1QU3 - chains T and A; structure by X-ray diffraction, 2.90 A resolution.

[Chain T]
Molecule: Isoleucyl-trna
Source organism: Staphylococcus aureus
Sequence (75 nucleotides; each row starts with the number of its first residue):
     1 GGGCUUGUAG CUCAGGUGGU
  121A U
    21 AGAGCGCACC CCUGAUAAGG GUGAGGUCGG UGGUUCAAGU CCACUCAGGC CCAC

[Chain A]
Name: Isoleucyl-tRNA synthetase
Source organism: Staphylococcus aureus
Notes: EC 6.1.1.5
Reference sequence: P41972 (SYI_STAAU); residue numbers follow UniProt; this construct covers 1-917
Amino-acid sequence (917 residues; row label = number of the first residue in the row):
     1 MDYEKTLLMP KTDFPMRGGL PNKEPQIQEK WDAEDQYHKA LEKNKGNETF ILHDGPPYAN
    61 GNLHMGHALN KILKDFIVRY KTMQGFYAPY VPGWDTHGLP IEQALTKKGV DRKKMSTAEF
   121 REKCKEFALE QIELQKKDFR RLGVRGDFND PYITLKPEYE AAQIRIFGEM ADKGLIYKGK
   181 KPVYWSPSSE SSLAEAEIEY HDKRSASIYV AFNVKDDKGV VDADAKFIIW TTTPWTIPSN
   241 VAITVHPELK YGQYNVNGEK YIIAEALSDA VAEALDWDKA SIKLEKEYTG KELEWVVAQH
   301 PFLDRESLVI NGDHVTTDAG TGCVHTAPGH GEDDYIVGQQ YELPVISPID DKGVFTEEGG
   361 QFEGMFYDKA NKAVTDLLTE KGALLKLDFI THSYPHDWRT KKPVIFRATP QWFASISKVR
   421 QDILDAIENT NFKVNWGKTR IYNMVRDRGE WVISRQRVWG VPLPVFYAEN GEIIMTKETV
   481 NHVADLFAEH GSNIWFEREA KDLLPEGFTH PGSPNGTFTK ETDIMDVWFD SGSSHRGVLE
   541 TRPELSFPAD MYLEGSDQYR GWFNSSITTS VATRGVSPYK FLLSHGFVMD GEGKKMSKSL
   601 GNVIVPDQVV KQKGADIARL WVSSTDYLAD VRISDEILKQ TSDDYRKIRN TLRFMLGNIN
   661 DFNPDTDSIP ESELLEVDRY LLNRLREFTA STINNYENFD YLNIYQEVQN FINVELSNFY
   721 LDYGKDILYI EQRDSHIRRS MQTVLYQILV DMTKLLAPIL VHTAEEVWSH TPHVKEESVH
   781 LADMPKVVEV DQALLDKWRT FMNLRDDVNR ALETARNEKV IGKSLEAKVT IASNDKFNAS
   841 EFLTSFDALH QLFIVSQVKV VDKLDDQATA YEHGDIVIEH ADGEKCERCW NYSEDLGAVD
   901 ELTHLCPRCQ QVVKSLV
Not modelled in the structure: 1, 882-917
Differences from the reference sequence: conflict Glu-4 (Lys in P41972), Lys-5 (Glu in P41972), Trp-295 (Tyr in P41972), Gln-340 (Lys in P41972), Asp-644 (Val in P41972)
Ion coordination: Zn2+: Asp-13, His-201
Residues lining bound ligands: mupirocin (MRC): Gly-55, Pro-56, Pro-57, His-64, Gly-66, His-67, Asn-70, Asp-95, Trp-528, Ser-531, Glu-554, Gly-555, Asp-557, Gln-558, Trp-562, His-585, Gly-586, Phe-587, Val-588, Lys-595, Met-596, Ser-597, Lys-598, Val-603
Swiss-Prot annotation at these positions:
  - motif: Pro-57 to His-67 ('HIGH' region), Lys-595 to Ser-599 ('KMSKS' region)
  - binding site (L-isoleucyl-5'-AMP): Pro-56, His-67, Glu-554, Gly-555, Asp-557, Gln-558, His-585
  - binding site (ATP): Lys-598
  - binding site (tRNA(Ile)): Arg-632, Gln-640
  - binding site (Zn(2+)): Cys-886, Cys-889, Cys-906, Cys-909

[How chain T and chain A interact]
Contacting residue pairs (94):
  G1(T) / Val-315(A)  sugar contact
  G3(T) / Arg-440(A)  base contact
  C4(T) / Trp-436(A)  sugar contact
  C4(T) / Thr-439(A)  sugar contact
  C4(T) / Arg-440(A)  hydrogen bond to the base
  U5(T) / Trp-436(A)  sugar contact
  G10(T) / Glu-636(A)  hydrogen bond to the sugar
  G10(T) / Gln-640(A)  base contact
  C11(T) / Glu-636(A)  sugar contact
  C11(T) / Gln-640(A)  hydrogen bond to the sugar
  U12(T) / Ser-624(A)  hydrogen bond to the sugar
  U12(T) / Arg-632(A)  salt bridge to the phosphate
  U12(T) / Gln-640(A)  sugar contact
  U12(T) / Leu-702(A)  sugar contact
  U12(T) / Tyr-705(A)  sugar contact
  U12(T) / Gln-706(A)  base contact
  C13(T) / Ser-624(A)  phosphate contact
  C13(T) / Thr-625(A)  hydrogen bond to the phosphate
  C13(T) / Asp-626(A)  hydrogen bond to the phosphate
  C13(T) / Arg-632(A)  salt bridge to the phosphate
  C13(T) / Leu-702(A)  phosphate contact
  C13(T) / Gln-706(A)  hydrogen bond to the sugar
  A14(T) / Asp-626(A)  phosphate contact
  A23(T) / Asn-710(A)  hydrogen bond to the sugar
  G24(T) / Gln-640(A)  base contact
  G24(T) / Gln-709(A)  hydrogen bond to the sugar
  G24(T) / Asn-710(A)  hydrogen bond to the sugar
  G24(T) / Asn-713(A)  phosphate contact
  C25(T) / Gln-640(A)  hydrogen bond to the base
  C25(T) / Gln-709(A)  sugar contact
  C25(T) / Asn-713(A)  hydrogen bond to the phosphate
  G26(T) / Asp-643(A)  sugar contact
  C30(T) / Glu-813(A)  base contact
  C30(T) / Lys-819(A)  phosphate contact
  C31(T) / Arg-816(A)  sugar contact
  C31(T) / Lys-819(A)  phosphate contact
  C31(T) / Gly-822(A)  hydrogen bond to the sugar
  C31(T) / Lys-823(A)  sugar contact
  C32(T) / Lys-823(A)  hydrogen bond to the phosphate
  U33(T) / Lys-823(A)  salt bridge to the phosphate
  G34(T) / Glu-4(A)  sugar contact
  G34(T) / Leu-7(A)  base contact
  G34(T) / Met-9(A)  sugar contact
  A35(T) / Asn-650(A)  base contact
  A35(T) / Arg-653(A)  sugar contact
  A35(T) / Phe-654(A)  base contact
  A35(T) / Ser-717(A)  hydrogen bond to the base
  A35(T) / Lys-725(A)  hydrogen bond to the base
  A35(T) / Tyr-729(A)  hydrogen bond to the phosphate
  U36(T) / Met-16(A)  phosphate contact
  U36(T) / Arg-653(A)  salt bridge to the phosphate
  A37(T) / Met-16(A)  phosphate contact
  A37(T) / Arg-17(A)  hydrogen bond to the base
  A38(T) / Met-16(A)  sugar contact
  A38(T) / Asn-650(A)  hydrogen bond to the sugar
  G39(T) / Lys-647(A)  salt bridge to the phosphate
  G39(T) / Asn-650(A)  phosphate contact
  G39(T) / Asp-722(A)  sugar contact
  G39(T) / Lys-725(A)  hydrogen bond to the sugar
  G40(T) / Lys-647(A)  salt bridge to the phosphate
  G40(T) / Ser-717(A)  phosphate contact
  G40(T) / Asn-718(A)  hydrogen bond to the phosphate
  G40(T) / Asp-722(A)  sugar contact
  G40(T) / Glu-813(A)  base contact
  G40(T) / Arg-816(A)  base contact
  G41(T) / Asn-718(A)  hydrogen bond to the phosphate
  G41(T) / Asn-809(A)  phosphate contact
  G41(T) / Glu-813(A)  hydrogen bond to the base
  G41(T) / Arg-816(A)  sugar contact
  U42(T) / Asp-806(A)  phosphate contact
  U42(T) / Asn-809(A)  phosphate contact
  U42(T) / Arg-810(A)  phosphate contact
  U42(T) / Glu-813(A)  sugar contact
  G43(T) / Arg-810(A)  salt bridge to the phosphate
  G68(T) / Gly-593(A)  hydrogen bond to the sugar
  G68(T) / Lys-594(A)  salt bridge to the phosphate
  G69(T) / Arg-440(A)  base contact
  G69(T) / Met-589(A)  sugar contact
  G69(T) / Gly-593(A)  sugar contact
  G69(T) / Lys-594(A)  phosphate contact
  G69(T) / Lys-595(A)  hydrogen bond to the phosphate
  G69(T) / Asp-630(A)  hydrogen bond to the sugar
  C70(T) / Arg-440(A)  hydrogen bond to the base
  C70(T) / Ser-556(A)  hydrogen bond to the sugar
  C70(T) / Asp-557(A)  hydrogen bond to the sugar
  C70(T) / Phe-587(A)  sugar contact
  C70(T) / Lys-595(A)  phosphate contact
  C71(T) / Arg-440(A)  sugar contact
  C71(T) / Asp-557(A)  sugar contact
  C71(T) / Arg-560(A)  hydrogen bond to the sugar
  C72(T) / Arg-560(A)  salt bridge to the phosphate
  A73(T) / His-314(A)  sugar contact
  A73(T) / Asp-333(A)  phosphate contact
  C74(T) / Asp-333(A)  phosphate contact
Interface residues without a listed pair, chain T (35 interface residues in all): U6
Interface residues without a listed pair, chain A (59 interface residues in all): Asn-443, Ala-629, Ile-637, Arg-646, Val-714, Ile-730, Arg-805, Asn-817, Glu-826

[Overview]
35 residues of chain T and 59 residues of chain A are in contact, with 30 hydrogen bonds and 9 salt bridges.
Polar contacts include C4(T)/Arg-440(A), C25(T)/Gln-640(A) and A35(T)/Ser-717(A). Chain A binds mupirocin.
Here chain T is Isoleucyl-trna and chain A is Isoleucyl-tRNA synthetase, both from Staphylococcus aureus.
Entry 1QU3 (Insights into editing from an ile-tRNA synthetase structure with trna(ile) and mupirocin) was
determined by X-ray diffraction, deposited together with 1FFY and 1QU2.
